4QVP - chains O and U of the 28 polymer chains in the assembly; structure by X-ray diffraction, 2.30 A resolution.

== Chain O ==
Molecule: Proteasome subunit alpha type-2
Source organism: Saccharomyces cerevisiae
Notes: EC 3.4.25.1; engineered mutation(s): M45T
UniProtKB: P23639 (PSA2_YEAST); residues 1-250 here = UniProt positions 1-250
Chain sequence (250 residues; each row starts with the number of its first residue):
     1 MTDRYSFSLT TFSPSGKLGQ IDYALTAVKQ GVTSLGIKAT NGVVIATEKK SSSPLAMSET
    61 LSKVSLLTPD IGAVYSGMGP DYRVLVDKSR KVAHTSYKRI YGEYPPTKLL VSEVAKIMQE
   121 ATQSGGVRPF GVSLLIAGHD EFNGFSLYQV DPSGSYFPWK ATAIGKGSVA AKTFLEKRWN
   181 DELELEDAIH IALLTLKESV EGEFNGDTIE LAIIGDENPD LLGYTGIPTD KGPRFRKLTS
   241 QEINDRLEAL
Swiss-Prot annotation at these positions:
  - cross-link: Lys108 (Glycyl lysine isopeptide (Lys-Gly) (interchain with G-Cter in ubiquitin))

== Chain U ==
Molecule: Proteasome subunit alpha type-1
Source organism: Saccharomyces cerevisiae
Notes: EC 3.4.25.1
UniProtKB: P21243 (PSA1_YEAST); residues -8 to 243 here correspond to UniProt positions 1-252 (UniProt number = residue number + 9)
Chain sequence (252 residues; each row starts with the number of its first residue; numbers below 1 keep their minus sign (Met-8 is residue -8)):
    -8 MSGAAAASAA GYDRHITIFS PEGRLYQVEY AFKATNQTNI NSLAVRGKDC TVVISQKKVP
    52 DKLLDPTTVS YIFCISRTIG MVVNGPIPDA RNAALRAKAE AAEFRYKYGY DMPCDVLAKR
   112 MANLSQIYTQ RAYMRPLGVI LTFVSVDEEL GPSIYKTDPA GYYVGYKATA TGPKQQEITT
   172 NLENHFKKSK IDHINEESWE KVVEFAITHM IDALGTEFSK NDLEVGVATK DKFFTLSAEN
   232 IEERLVAIAE QD
Not modelled in the structure: -8 to 1, 243

== How chain O and chain U interact ==
Residue-residue contacts (63; chain O residue first):
  Asp3(O) with Tyr124(U)
  Tyr5(O) with Ile7(U); Ala123(U), hydrophobic; Tyr124(U), hydrophobic
  Leu9(O) with Ile9(U), hydrophobic; Ala123(U), hydrophobic
  Gln20(O) with Ile9(U); Phe10(U), hydrogen bond (side chain-backbone)
  Tyr23(O) with Phe10(U), hydrophobic; Ser11(U); Pro12(U), hydrophobic; Gly14(U)
  Ala24(O) with Phe10(U), hydrophobic
  Thr26(O) with Pro12(U); Glu13(U)
  Ala27(O) with Gly14(U)
  Ser52(O) with Tyr153(U), hydrogen bond
  Pro54(O) with Lys158(U); Glu174(U)
  Leu55(O) with Tyr157(U); Lys158(U), hydrogen bond (backbone-backbone); Ala159(U); Thr170(U); Phe177(U), hydrophobic
  Ala56(O) with Val155(U), hydrophobic; Gly156(U); Tyr157(U), hydrophobic
  Met57(O) with Arg37(U); Val155(U); Gly156(U), hydrogen bond (backbone-backbone); Tyr157(U); Lys158(U)
  Thr60(O) with Tyr146(U); Val155(U); Gly156(U), hydrogen bond (side chain-backbone)
  Leu61(O) with Tyr153(U), hydrophobic
  Met78(O) with Phe10(U), hydrophobic; Leu16(U), hydrophobic
  Pro80(O) with Gln117(U); Ala151(U); Gly152(U); Tyr153(U)
  Asp81(O) with Gln117(U)
  Arg83(O) with Ala113(U), hydrogen bond (side chain-backbone); Asn114(U); Gly152(U), hydrogen bond (side chain-backbone); Tyr154(U)
  Val84(O) with Asn114(U); Gln117(U)
  Asp87(O) with Lys110(U), salt bridge; Asn114(U)
  Gly126(O) with Arg122(U); Ala123(U), hydrogen bond (backbone-backbone)
  Val127(O) with Gln121(U); Arg122(U)
  Arg128(O) with Thr8(U); Phe10(U); Leu16(U); Thr120(U), hydrogen bond (side chain-backbone); Gln121(U), hydrogen bond (backbone-backbone)
  Pro129(O) with Phe10(U)
  Phe130(O) with Gln121(U)
  Gly131(O) with Phe10(U)
Also at the interface, not in a pair above, chain O (31 interface residues in all): Met1, Thr2, Ser53, Ala121
Also at the interface, not in a pair above, chain U (34 interface residues in all): Thr160, Leu173

== Overview ==
The interface between chain O and chain U involves 31 residues on one side and 34 on the other; the contacts
include 10 hydrogen bonds and 1 salt bridge. Polar pairs include Asp87(O)-Lys110(U), Gln20(O)-Phe10(U) and
Ser52(O)-Tyr153(U).
Chain O is Proteasome subunit alpha type-2 and chain U is Proteasome subunit alpha type-1, both from
Saccharomyces cerevisiae; the structure, yCP beta5-M45T mutant in complex with bortezomib, was determined by
X-ray diffraction, deposited together with 4QUX, 4QUY, 4QV0, 4QV1, 4QV3, 4QV4 and 42 further entries.
